PDB entry 2HDS | X-ray diffraction, 1.16 A resolution | chain A

== Chain A ==
Name: Beta-lactamase
Organism: Escherichia coli K12
Notes: EC 3.5.2.6
UniProtKB: P00811 (AMPC_ECOLI); residues 4-361 here correspond to UniProt positions 20-377 (UniProt number = residue number + 16)
Chain sequence (358 residues; numbered 4 to 361; the number before each row is that of its first residue):
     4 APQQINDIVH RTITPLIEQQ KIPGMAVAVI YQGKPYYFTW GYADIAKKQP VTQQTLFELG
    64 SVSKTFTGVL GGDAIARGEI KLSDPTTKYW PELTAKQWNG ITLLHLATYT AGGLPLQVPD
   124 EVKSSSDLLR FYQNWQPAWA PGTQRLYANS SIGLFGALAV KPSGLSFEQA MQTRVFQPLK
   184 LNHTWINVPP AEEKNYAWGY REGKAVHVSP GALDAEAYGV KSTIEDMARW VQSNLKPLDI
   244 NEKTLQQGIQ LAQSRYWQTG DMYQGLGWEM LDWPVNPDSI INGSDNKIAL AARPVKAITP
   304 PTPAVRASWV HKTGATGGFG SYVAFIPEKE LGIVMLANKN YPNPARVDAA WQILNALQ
UniProt features mapped onto this chain:
  - active site: Ser64 (Acyl-ester intermediate)
  - binding site (a beta-lactam): Ser64, Gln120, Tyr150, Asn152, Ala318, Asn343
Ligand contacts:
  - 4MB (4-[(methylsulfonyl)amino]benzoic acid), molecule 1: Leu107, His108, Pro144, Gly145, Tyr259, Trp260, Ala300, Ile301, Thr302, Pro303, Pro304
  - 4MB, molecule 2: Leu119, Arg148, Tyr150, Glu272, Lys290, Ile291, Ala292, Leu293
  - 4MB, molecule 3: Thr302, Pro303, Pro304
Reported in the primary citation:
  - conformationally variable residues: Lys290
  - catalytic residues: Ser64 (citing earlier work)
  - binding site for 4MB: Arg148, Tyr150, Lys290

== Summary ==
Chain A binds 3 copies of compound 4MB. UniProt lists active-site residue Ser64 and 6 beta-lactam-binding
residues. From the paper: the catalytic residue Ser64; a binding site for 4MB at Arg148, Tyr150 and Lys290.
Chain A is Beta-lactamase (Escherichia coli K12); the structure, AmpC beta-lactamase in complex with
4-Methanesulfonylamino benzoic acid, was determined by X-ray diffraction, deposited together with 2HDQ, 2HDR
and 2HDU.
